PDB entry 4DL1 | X-ray diffraction, 2.00 A resolution | chains C and D of the 4 polymer chains in the assembly

== Chain C (and D) ==
Protein: Myeloperoxidase heavy chain
From: Homo sapiens
Notes: EC 1.11.2.2; chain D of this document is another copy of the same molecule, construct and numbering; everything in this record applies to it too
Reference sequence: P05164 (PERM_HUMAN); residues 113-578 here correspond to UniProt positions 279-744 (UniProt number = residue number + 166)
Chain sequence (466 residues; row label = number of the first residue in the row):
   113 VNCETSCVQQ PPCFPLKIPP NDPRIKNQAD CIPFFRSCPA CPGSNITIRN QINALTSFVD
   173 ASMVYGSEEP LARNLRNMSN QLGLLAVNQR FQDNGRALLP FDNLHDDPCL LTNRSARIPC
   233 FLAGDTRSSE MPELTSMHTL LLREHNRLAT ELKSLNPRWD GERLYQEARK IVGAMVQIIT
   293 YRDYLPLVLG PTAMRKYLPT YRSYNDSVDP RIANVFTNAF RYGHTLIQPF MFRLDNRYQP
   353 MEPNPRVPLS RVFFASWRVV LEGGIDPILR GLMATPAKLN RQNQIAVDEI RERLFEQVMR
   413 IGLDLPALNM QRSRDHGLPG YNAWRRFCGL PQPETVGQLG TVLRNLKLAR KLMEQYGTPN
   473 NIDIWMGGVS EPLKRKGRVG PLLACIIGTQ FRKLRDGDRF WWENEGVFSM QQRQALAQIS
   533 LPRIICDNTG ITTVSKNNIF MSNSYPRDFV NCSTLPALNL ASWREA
Disordered / not traced: 578 (chain D: fully traced)
Modified / non-standard residues: C150 (s-hydroxycysteine; CSO)
Swiss-Prot annotation at these positions:
  - binding site (Ca(2+)): T168, F170, D172, S174
  - binding site (heme b): E242, M243, H336
  - site: R239 (Transition state stabilizer)
  - modified residue: C150 (Cysteine sulfenic acid (-SOH))
  - glycosylation (N-linked (GlcNAc...) asparagine): N157, N189, N225, N317, N563
Disulfides: C115-C125, C119-C143, C221-C232, C440-C497, C538-C564
Covalent attachments: glycan linked to N189, N225, N317; heme (HEM) linked to E242, M243
Bound ions: Ca2+: T168, F170, D172, S174 (shared with 1 residue of chain A); heme Fe near H336 (its only coordinating residue here)
Ligand contacts: 0KY / heme: F146, F147, R239, Y296, T329, F332, R333, Y334, G335, H336, I339, F365, F366, L406, F407, L417, L420, R424

== Interface between chain C and chain D ==
Pairs across the interface (6; chain C residue first):
  A152(C) - I158(D)
  C153(C) - C153(D)  disulfide
  I158(C) - A152(D)
  I164(C) - I158(D)  hydrophobic
  S319(C) - R438(D)  hydrogen bond
  R438(C) - S319(D)  hydrogen bond
Interface residues without a listed pair, chain C (10 interface residues in all): S156, T159, I160, R323
Interface residues without a listed pair, chain D (10 interface residues in all): S156, T159, I160, I164, R323
Cross-chain cystine bridges: C153(C)-C153(D)

== Summary ==
Chain C and chain D each contribute 10 residues to their interface, with 1 disulfide bond and 2 hydrogen
bonds. The hydrogen-bonded pair is S319(C)-R438(D). Bound to chain C: 0KY / heme. Covalently linked
N-acetylglucosamine: at N189(C) and N225(C).
Both chains are Myeloperoxidase heavy chain (Homo sapiens). Entry 4DL1 (Crystal Structure of human
Myeloperoxidase with covalent thioxanthine analog) was determined by X-ray diffraction.
